Entry 8TMH (electron microscopy, 3.10 A resolution); this record covers chains L and C of the 9 polymer chains in the assembly.

== Chain L ==
Molecule: sAB C18 Light Chain
Source organism: Homo sapiens
Amino-acid sequence (215 residues; numbered 1 to 215; the number before each row is that of its first residue):
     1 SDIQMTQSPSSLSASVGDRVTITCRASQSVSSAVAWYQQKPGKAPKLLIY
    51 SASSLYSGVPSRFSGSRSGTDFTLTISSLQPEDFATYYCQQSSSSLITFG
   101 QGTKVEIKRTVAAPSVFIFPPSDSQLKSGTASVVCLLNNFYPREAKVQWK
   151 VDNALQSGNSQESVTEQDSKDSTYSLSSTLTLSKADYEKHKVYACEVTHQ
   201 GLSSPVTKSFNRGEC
Unresolved in the structure: 109-215
Disulfides: Cys24-Cys89

== Chain C ==
Molecule: Cobalt/magnesium transport protein CorA
Source organism: Thermotoga maritima
UniProtKB: Q9WZ31 (CORA_THEMA); residues 1-351 here = UniProt positions 1-351
Amino-acid sequence (373 residues; each row starts with the number of its first residue; numbers below 1 keep their minus sign (Met-21 is residue -21)):
   -21 MGSSHHHHHHSSGRENLYFQGHMEEKRLSAKKGLPPGTLVYTGKYREDFE
    29 IEVMNYSIEEFREFKTTDVESVLPFRDSSTPTWINITGIHRTDVVQRVGE
    79 FFGIHPLVLEDILNVHQRPKVEFFENYVFIVLKMFTYDKNLHELESEQVS
   129 LILTKNCVLMFQEKIGDVFDPVRERIRYNRGIIRKKRADYLLYSLIDALV
   179 DDYFVLLEKIDDEIDVLEEEVLERPEKETVQRTHQLKRNLVELRKTIWPL
   229 REVLSSLYRDVPPLIEKETVPYFRDVYDHTIQIADTVETFRDIVSGLLDV
   279 YLSSVSNKTNEVMKVLTIIATIFMPLTFIAGIYGMNFEYMPELRWKWGYP
   329 VVLAVMGVIAVIMVVYFKKKKWL
Unresolved in the structure: -21 to 15
Differences from the reference sequence: initiating methionine (-21); expression tag (-20 to 0)
Swiss-Prot annotation at these positions:
  - motif: Gly312 to Asn314 (Probable selectivity filter)
  - site: Asn288 (Essential for ion permeation), Leu294 (Important for closing the ion permeation pathway in the closed state), Thr295 (Threonine that confers selectivity for Co(2+) transport)
  - mutagenesis: Asp89 (D89F/K: Decreases ion transport), Asp253 (D253K: Increases protein stability. Decreases ion transport), Leu280 (L280A: Decreases ion transport), Asn288 (N288L: Abolishes Co(2+) uptake), Met291 (M291A: No effect on ion transport), Leu294 (L294A/V: Increases ion transport by suppression of an obstruction in the transmembrane ion permeation pathway), Thr295 (T295L: Strongly reduces Co(2+) uptake. Abolishes Co(2+) uptake; when associated with L-299; T295M: Strongly reduces Co(2+) uptake ...), Thr299 (T299L: Reduces Co(2+) uptake. Abolishes Co(2+) uptake; when associated with L-295; T299M: No effect on Co(2+) uptake; T299S: Abolishes Co(2+) uptake), Pro303 (P303A/G/I: Increases ion transport by suppression of a kink in the transmembrane ion permeation pathway), Thr305 (T305L: Abolishes Co(2+) uptake), Ile310 (I310A: Increases ion transport), Tyr311 (Y311A: Abolishes pentamerization. Abolishes ion transport; Y311F: No effect on pentamerization. No effect on ion transport), 7 further mutagenesis entries in UniProt

== Chain L / chain C interface ==
Pairs across the interface (14; chain L residue first):
  Gln28(L) - Glu186(C)
  Ser29(L) - Lys117(C)
  Ser29(L) - Glu186(C)  hydrogen bond (side chain-backbone)
  Ser29(L) - Lys187(C)
  Ser29(L) - Asp190(C)  hydrogen bond
  Val30(L) - Asp190(C)
  Ser31(L) - Asp189(C)  hydrogen bond
  Arg67(L) - Asp189(C)  salt bridge
  Arg67(L) - Asp190(C)  salt bridge
  Arg67(L) - Asp193(C)  salt bridge
  Ser68(L) - Asp193(C)
  Gly69(L) - Asp193(C)  hydrogen bond (backbone-side chain)
  Gly69(L) - Val194(C)
  Thr70(L) - Asp190(C)

== Summary ==
8 residues of chain L and 7 residues of chain C are in contact; the contacts include 4 hydrogen bonds and 3
salt bridges. Polar contacts include Arg67(L)-Asp189(C), Arg67(L)-Asp190(C) and Arg67(L)-Asp193(C). UniProt
lists 19 mutagenesis sites on chain C.
Here chain L is sAB C18 Light Chain (Homo sapiens) and chain C is Cobalt/magnesium transport protein CorA
(Thermotoga maritima). Entry 8TMH (Cryo-EM structure of CorA in complex with conformation-specific synthetic
antibody C18 and 100 uM MgCl2, State ...) was determined by electron microscopy.
